PDB entry 6QP2 | X-ray diffraction, 1.60 A resolution | chains A and B of the 3 polymer chains in the assembly

== Chain A (and B) ==
Molecule: Aminotransferase
Organism: Staphylococcus hominis
Notes: chain B of this document is another copy of the same molecule, construct and numbering; everything in this record applies to it too
Sequence (421 residues; row label = number of the first residue in the row; numbers below 1 keep their minus sign (Met-5 is residue -5)):
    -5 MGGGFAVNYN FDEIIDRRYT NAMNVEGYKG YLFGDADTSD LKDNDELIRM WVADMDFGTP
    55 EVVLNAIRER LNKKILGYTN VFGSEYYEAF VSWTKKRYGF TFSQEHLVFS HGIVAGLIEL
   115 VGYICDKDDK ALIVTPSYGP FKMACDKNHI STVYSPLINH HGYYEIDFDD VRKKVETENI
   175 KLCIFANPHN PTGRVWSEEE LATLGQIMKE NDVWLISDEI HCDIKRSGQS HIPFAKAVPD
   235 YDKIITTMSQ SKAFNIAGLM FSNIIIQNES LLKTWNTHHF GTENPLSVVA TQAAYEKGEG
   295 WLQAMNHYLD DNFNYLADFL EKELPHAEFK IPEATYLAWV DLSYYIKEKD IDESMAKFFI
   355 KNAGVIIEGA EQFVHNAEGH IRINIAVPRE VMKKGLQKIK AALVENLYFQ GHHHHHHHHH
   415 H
Not modelled in the structure: -5 to 2, 23-39, 403-415 (chain B: -5 to -4, 28-39, 400-415)
Covalently attached groups: pyridoxal phosphate (PLP) linked to Lys246
Ligand contacts: pyridoxal phosphate (PLP): Gly106, Ile107, Val108, Tyr132, Phe135, Ala180, Asn184, Asp212, Ile214, His215, Ser245
From the paper describing this entry:
  - binding site for pyridoxal phosphate: Lys246
  - catalytic residues: Arg376 (proposed by the authors, not directly observed)
  - mutagenesis - R376A: abolished catalytic activity on Cys-3M3SH
  - mutagenesis - Y25A, T276A (8.5-fold): decreased binding to Cys-3M3SH
  - mutagenesis - Y25F: unchanged binding to Cys-3M3SH
  - specificity-determining residues: Tyr25, Phe274 (by similarity / conservation)

== How chain A and chain B interact ==
Pairs across the interface (114; chain A residue first):
  Glu7(A) - Lys68(B)  salt bridge
  Ile9(A) - Lys67(B)
  Ile9(A) - Ile69(B)  hydrophobic
  Arg11(A) - Ile69(B)
  Thr14(A) - Arg64(B)
  Thr14(A) - Lys67(B)
  Asn15(A) - Thr73(B)
  Asn15(A) - Asn74(B)  hydrogen bond (backbone-backbone)
  Asn15(A) - Phe76(B)  hydrogen bond (side chain-backbone)
  Ala16(A) - Tyr72(B)
  Met17(A) - Tyr72(B)  hydrogen bond (backbone-backbone)
  Met17(A) - Phe76(B)  hydrophobic
  Glu20(A) - Phe76(B)
  Ala47(A) - Tyr72(B)
  Asp48(A) - Gly71(B)
  Asp48(A) - Tyr72(B)  hydrogen bond (side chain-backbone)
  Met49(A) - Ile69(B)
  Asp50(A) - Ile69(B)
  Phe51(A) - Ile69(B)
  Gly52(A) - Lys68(B)
  Thr53(A) - Lys68(B)  hydrogen bond (backbone-backbone)
  Thr53(A) - Ile69(B)
  Thr53(A) - Leu70(B)  hydrogen bond (side chain-backbone)
  Leu58(A) - Leu65(B)
  Leu58(A) - Lys68(B)
  Leu58(A) - Leu70(B)  hydrophobic
  Ile61(A) - Leu65(B)  hydrophobic
  Ile61(A) - Leu70(B)  hydrophobic
  Arg62(A) - Leu65(B)
  Arg62(A) - Asn66(B)  hydrogen bond
  Arg64(A) - Thr14(B)
  Leu65(A) - Leu58(B)
  Leu65(A) - Ile61(B)  hydrophobic
  Leu65(A) - Arg62(B)
  Leu65(A) - Leu65(B)  hydrophobic
  Asn66(A) - Arg62(B)  hydrogen bond
  Lys67(A) - Ile9(B)
  Lys67(A) - Tyr13(B)
  Lys67(A) - Thr14(B)
  Lys68(A) - Glu7(B)  salt bridge
  Lys68(A) - Gly52(B)
  Lys68(A) - Thr53(B)  hydrogen bond (backbone-backbone)
  Lys68(A) - Leu58(B)
  Ile69(A) - Ile9(B)  hydrophobic
  Ile69(A) - Arg11(B)
  Ile69(A) - Asp50(B)
  Ile69(A) - Phe51(B)
  Ile69(A) - Gly52(B)
  Ile69(A) - Thr53(B)
  Ile69(A) - Asn249(B)
  Leu70(A) - Thr53(B)  hydrogen bond (backbone-side chain)
  Leu70(A) - Leu58(B)  hydrophobic
  Leu70(A) - Ile61(B)  hydrophobic
  Leu70(A) - Asn249(B)  hydrogen bond (backbone-backbone)
  Leu70(A) - Ile250(B)
  Leu70(A) - Ala251(B)  hydrogen bond (backbone-backbone)
  Leu70(A) - Gly252(B)  hydrogen bond (backbone-backbone)
  Gly71(A) - Asp48(B)
  Gly71(A) - Gly252(B)  hydrogen bond (backbone-backbone)
  Tyr72(A) - Asn15(B)
  Tyr72(A) - Ala16(B)
  Tyr72(A) - Met17(B)  hydrogen bond (backbone-backbone)
  Tyr72(A) - Ala47(B)
  Tyr72(A) - Asp48(B)  hydrogen bond (backbone-side chain)
  Tyr72(A) - Lys246(B)
  Tyr72(A) - Ala251(B)
  Thr73(A) - Asn15(B)
  Asn74(A) - Asn15(B)  hydrogen bond (backbone-backbone)
  Asn74(A) - Met17(B)
  Phe76(A) - Asn15(B)  hydrogen bond (backbone-side chain)
  Phe76(A) - Ala16(B)
  Phe76(A) - Met17(B)  hydrophobic
  Phe76(A) - Glu20(B)
  Phe76(A) - Gly21(B)
  His105(A) - Met254(B)
  Val108(A) - Phe274(B)  hydrophobic
  Ile112(A) - Phe274(B)  hydrophobic
  Lys141(A) - Thr271(B)  hydrogen bond (side chain-backbone)
  Lys246(A) - Tyr72(B)
  Asn249(A) - Ile69(B)
  Asn249(A) - Leu70(B)
  Ile250(A) - Leu70(B)
  Ala251(A) - Leu70(B)  hydrogen bond (backbone-backbone)
  Ala251(A) - Tyr72(B)
  Gly252(A) - Leu70(B)  hydrogen bond (backbone-backbone)
  Gly252(A) - Gly71(B)  hydrogen bond (backbone-backbone)
  Gly252(A) - Glu277(B)
  Gly252(A) - Asn278(B)
  Gly252(A) - Pro279(B)
  Leu253(A) - Asn278(B)
  Leu253(A) - Leu280(B)  hydrophobic
  Met254(A) - His105(B)
  Met254(A) - Thr276(B)  hydrogen bond
  Met254(A) - Glu277(B)
  Met254(A) - Asn278(B)
  Thr271(A) - Lys141(B)
  His272(A) - Lys141(B)
  His272(A) - His143(B)
  Phe274(A) - Val108(B)  hydrophobic
  Phe274(A) - Ala109(B)
  Phe274(A) - Ile112(B)  hydrophobic
  Phe274(A) - Met137(B)  hydrophobic
  Thr276(A) - Met254(B)
  Glu277(A) - Gly252(B)
  Glu277(A) - Met254(B)
  Asn278(A) - Gly252(B)
  Asn278(A) - Leu253(B)
  Asn278(A) - Met254(B)
  Asn278(A) - Asn278(B)
  Asn278(A) - Ser281(B)
  Pro279(A) - Gly252(B)
  Leu280(A) - Leu253(B)  hydrophobic
  Leu280(A) - Leu280(B)  hydrophobic
  Ser281(A) - Asn278(B)
Interface residues without a listed pair, chain A (58 interface residues in all): Asp10, Gly21, Val46, Glu55, Val75, Lys121, Met137, Val282
Interface residues without a listed pair, chain B (59 interface residues in all): Val46, Met49, Glu55, Val75, Lys121, His272

== In short ==
The interface between chain A and chain B involves 58 residues on one side and 59 on the other, with 23
hydrogen bonds and 2 salt bridges. Among the polar pairs are Glu7(A)-Lys68(B), Asn15(A)-Phe76(B) and
Asp48(A)-Tyr72(B). The paper reports the catalytic residue Arg376(A); Y25A and T276A of chain A reduce binding
to Cys-3M3SH; 4 substitutions were tested in all.
Both chains are Aminotransferase (Staphylococcus hominis). Entry 6QP2 (Crystal structure of the PLP-bound C-S
lyase from Staphylococcus hominis) was determined by X-ray diffraction, deposited together with 6QP1 and 6QP3.
